Entry 1J0D (X-ray diffraction, 2.20 A resolution); this record covers chains A and B.

[Chain A (and B)]
Protein: 1-aminocyclopropane-1-carboxylate deaminase
From: Williopsis saturnus
Notes: EC 4.1.99.4; chain B of this document is another copy of the same molecule, construct and numbering; everything in this record applies to it too
UniProt: Q7M523 (1A1D_WILSA); residue numbers follow UniProt; this construct covers 1-341
Amino-acid sequence (341 residues; row label = number of the first residue in the row):
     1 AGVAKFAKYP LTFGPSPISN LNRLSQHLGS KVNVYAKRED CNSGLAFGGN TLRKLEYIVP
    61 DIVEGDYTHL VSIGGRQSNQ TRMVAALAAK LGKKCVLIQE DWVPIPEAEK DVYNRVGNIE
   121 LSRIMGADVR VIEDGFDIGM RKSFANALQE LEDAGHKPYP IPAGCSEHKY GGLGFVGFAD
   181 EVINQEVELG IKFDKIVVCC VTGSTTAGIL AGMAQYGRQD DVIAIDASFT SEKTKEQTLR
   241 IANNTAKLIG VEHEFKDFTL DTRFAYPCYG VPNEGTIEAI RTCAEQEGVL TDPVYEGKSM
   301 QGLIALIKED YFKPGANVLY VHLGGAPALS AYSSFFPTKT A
Construct notes: engineered mutation Ala1 (Ser in Q7M523), Thr51 (Lys in Q7M523)
Small-molecule neighbours: ACC (5PA; N-[3-hydroxy-2-methyl-5-phosphonooxymethyl-pyridin-4-y-lmethyl]-1-amino-cyclopropanecarboxylic acid): Asn50, Lys54, Ile73, Gly74, Gly75, Ser78, Asn79, Gln80, Trp102, Ala163, Gly164, Ser166, Cys199, Cys200, Val201, Thr202, Gly203, Ser204, Thr205, Thr206, Tyr295, Glu296, Leu323, Gly324, Gly325

[Chain A / chain B interface]
Contacting residue pairs (89):
  Phe13(A) - Pro17(B)  hydrophobic
  Phe13(A) - Cys41(B)  hydrophobic
  Pro17(A) - Phe13(B)  hydrophobic
  Arg23(A) - Ala89(B)  hydrogen bond (side chain-backbone)
  Arg23(A) - Lys90(B)
  Arg23(A) - Gly92(B)
  Arg38(A) - Gly44(B)  hydrogen bond (side chain-backbone)
  Cys41(A) - Phe13(B)  hydrophobic
  Cys41(A) - Ser43(B)
  Cys41(A) - Gly44(B)
  Gly44(A) - Arg38(B)  hydrogen bond (backbone-side chain)
  Gly44(A) - Cys41(B)
  Gly44(A) - Val289(B)
  Leu45(A) - Glu287(B)
  Leu45(A) - Gly288(B)
  Ala46(A) - Gly288(B)  hydrogen bond (backbone-backbone)
  Ala46(A) - Leu290(B)  hydrophobic
  Phe47(A) - Phe47(B)  hydrophobic
  Phe47(A) - Leu290(B)  hydrophobic
  Phe47(A) - Ala326(B)  hydrophobic
  Phe47(A) - Pro327(B)  hydrophobic
  Ala89(A) - Arg23(B)  hydrogen bond (backbone-side chain)
  Ala89(A) - Ala284(B)
  Ala89(A) - Glu285(B)
  Ala89(A) - Gln286(B)
  Ala89(A) - Gly288(B)
  Lys90(A) - Arg23(B)  hydrogen bond (backbone-side chain)
  Gly92(A) - Arg23(B)
  Cys95(A) - Lys339(B)
  Ala108(A) - Arg115(B)
  Val112(A) - Val112(B)  hydrophobic
  Val112(A) - Arg115(B)
  Arg115(A) - Ala108(B)
  Arg115(A) - Glu109(B)  salt bridge
  Arg115(A) - Val112(B)
  Arg115(A) - Ser333(B)  hydrogen bond
  Val116(A) - Ser330(B)
  Gly117(A) - Ser330(B)  hydrogen bond (backbone-side chain)
  Glu120(A) - Leu329(B)
  Glu120(A) - Ser330(B)
  Glu120(A) - Ser333(B)
  Leu121(A) - Leu290(B)  hydrophobic
  Leu121(A) - Leu329(B)  hydrophobic
  Arg123(A) - Arg281(B)  hydrogen bond (backbone-side chain)
  Arg123(A) - Thr338(B)  hydrogen bond
  Ile124(A) - Ile280(B)  hydrophobic
  Ile124(A) - Arg281(B)
  Ile124(A) - Ala284(B)
  Ile124(A) - Leu329(B)  hydrophobic
  Ile124(A) - Phe336(B)  hydrophobic
  Met125(A) - Ala284(B)
  Gly126(A) - Lys339(B)
  Asp128(A) - Lys339(B)
  Ile280(A) - Ile124(B)  hydrophobic
  Arg281(A) - Arg123(B)
  Arg281(A) - Ile124(B)
  Ala284(A) - Ala89(B)
  Ala284(A) - Ile124(B)
  Ala284(A) - Met125(B)
  Glu285(A) - Ala89(B)
  Glu285(A) - Met125(B)
  Glu285(A) - Gly126(B)
  Gln286(A) - Ala89(B)
  Gln286(A) - Lys90(B)
  Glu287(A) - Leu45(B)
  Glu287(A) - Lys90(B)
  Gly288(A) - Gly44(B)
  Gly288(A) - Leu45(B)
  Gly288(A) - Ala46(B)  hydrogen bond (backbone-backbone)
  Gly288(A) - Ala86(B)
  Gly288(A) - Ala89(B)
  Val289(A) - Gly44(B)
  Leu290(A) - Ala46(B)  hydrophobic
  Leu290(A) - Phe47(B)  hydrophobic
  Leu290(A) - Leu121(B)  hydrophobic
  Ala326(A) - Phe47(B)  hydrophobic
  Leu329(A) - Glu120(B)
  Leu329(A) - Leu121(B)  hydrophobic
  Leu329(A) - Ile124(B)  hydrophobic
  Ser330(A) - Val116(B)
  Ser330(A) - Gly117(B)
  Ser330(A) - Glu120(B)
  Ser330(A) - Ser330(B)  hydrogen bond
  Tyr332(A) - Glu120(B)
  Ser333(A) - Arg115(B)
  Ser333(A) - Glu120(B)  hydrogen bond (backbone-side chain)
  Phe336(A) - Ile124(B)  hydrophobic
  Thr338(A) - Arg123(B)  hydrogen bond
  Ala341(A) - Asp128(B)
Also at the interface, not in a pair above, chain A (50 interface residues in all): Ser19, Ser43, Ala86, Leu91, Ala127, Val129, Pro327, Lys339
Also at the interface, not in a pair above, chain B (50 interface residues in all): Leu91, Ala127, Val129, Tyr332, Pro337, Ala341

[In short]
Chain A and chain B each contribute 50 residues to their interface, with 14 hydrogen bonds and 1 salt bridge.
Polar contacts include Arg115(A)-Glu109(B), Arg23(A)-Ala89(B) and Arg38(A)-Gly44(B). Chain A binds ACC.
Both chains are 1-aminocyclopropane-1-carboxylate deaminase (Williopsis saturnus). Entry 1J0D (ACC deaminase
mutant complexed with ACC) was determined by X-ray diffraction (same publication as 1J0C and 1J0E).
